Entry 6HY6 (X-ray diffraction, 1.87 A resolution); this record covers chain B.

# Chain B
Protein: Lysozyme C
Organism: Gallus gallus
Notes: EC 3.2.1.17
UniProt: P00698 (LYSC_CHICK); residues 1-128 here correspond to UniProt positions 19-146 (UniProt number = residue number + 18)
Sequence (128 residues; row label = number of the first residue in the row):
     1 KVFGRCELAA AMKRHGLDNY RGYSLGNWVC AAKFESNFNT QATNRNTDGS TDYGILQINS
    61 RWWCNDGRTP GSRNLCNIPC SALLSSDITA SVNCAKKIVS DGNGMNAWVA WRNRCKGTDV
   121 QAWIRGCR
Disulfides: Cys6-Cys127, Cys30-Cys115, Cys64-Cys80, Cys76-Cys94
Metal / ion sites: Ni(II)-substituted Wells-Dawson W: Arg21, Arg128
Small-molecule neighbours: Ni(II)-substituted Wells-Dawson (GXZ): Arg45, Asn46, Thr47
What the authors report for this chain:
  - binding site for Ni(II)-substituted Wells-Dawson: Gly16, Tyr20, Arg45, Asn46, Thr47, Asn93, Lys96, Arg128

# Summary
Chain B binds Ni(II)-substituted Wells-Dawson. Arg21 and Arg128 coordinate a Ni(II)-substituted Wells-Dawson W
ion. From the paper: a binding site for Ni(II)-substituted Wells-Dawson at Gly16, Tyr20 and Arg45 among
others.
Chain B is Lysozyme C (Gallus gallus); the structure, Ni(II)-substituted Wells-Dawson binding to Hen Egg-White
Lysozyme (HEWL), was determined by X-ray diffraction, deposited together with 6HY4, 6HY8 and 6HYB.
